2FV0 - chain A; structure by X-ray diffraction, 1.91 A resolution.

== Chain A ==
Molecule: Unsaturated glucuronyl hydrolase
From: Bacillus sp
Notes: EC 3.2.1.-
Reference sequence: Q9RC92 (UGL_BACGL); numbering as in UniProt (aligned over 1-377)
Amino-acid sequence (377 residues; each row starts with the number of its first residue):
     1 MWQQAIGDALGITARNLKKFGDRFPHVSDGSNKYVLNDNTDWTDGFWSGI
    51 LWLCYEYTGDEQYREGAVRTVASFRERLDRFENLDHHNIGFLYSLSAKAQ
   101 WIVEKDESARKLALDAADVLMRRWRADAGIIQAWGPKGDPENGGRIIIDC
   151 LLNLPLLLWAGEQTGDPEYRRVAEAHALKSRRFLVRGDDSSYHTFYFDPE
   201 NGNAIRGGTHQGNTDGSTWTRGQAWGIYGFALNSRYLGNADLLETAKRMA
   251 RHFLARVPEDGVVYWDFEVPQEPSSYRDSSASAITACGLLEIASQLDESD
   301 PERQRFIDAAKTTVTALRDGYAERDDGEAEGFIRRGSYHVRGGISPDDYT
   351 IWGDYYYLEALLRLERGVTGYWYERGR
Differences from the reference sequence: engineered mutation Asn88 (Asp in Q9RC92)
Modified / non-standard residues: Asn88 (glycosylation site)
Curated features (UniProtKB/Swiss-Prot):
  - active site: Asp149 (Proton donor)
  - mutagenesis: Asp149 (D149N: Large decrease in activity, but no significant conformational change), His339 (H339S: Shows higher affinity for unsaturated chondroitin disaccharide sulfated at C-6 position of GalNAc residue (delta6S)), Gly342 (G342S: Shows higher affinity for unsaturated chondroitin disaccharide sulfated at C-6 position of GalNAc residue (delta6S)), Ile344 (I344K: Shows higher affinity for unsaturated chondroitin disaccharide sulfated at C-6 position of GalNAc residue (delta6S))

== Overview ==
From UniProt: active-site residue Asp149 and 4 mutagenesis sites.
Chain A is Unsaturated glucuronyl hydrolase (Bacillus sp); the structure, UGL_D88N/dGlcA-Glc-Rha-Glc, was
determined by X-ray diffraction together with 2FUZ and 2FV1 from the same study.
